PDB entry 1D6Q | X-ray diffraction, 1.96 A resolution | chain A

[Chain A]
Protein: Lysozyme
Source organism: Homo sapiens
Notes: EC 3.2.1.17
UniProt: P00695 (LYSC_HUMAN); residues 1-130 here correspond to UniProt positions 19-148 (UniProt number = residue number + 18)
Chain sequence (130 residues; numbered 1 to 130; the number before each row is that of its first residue):
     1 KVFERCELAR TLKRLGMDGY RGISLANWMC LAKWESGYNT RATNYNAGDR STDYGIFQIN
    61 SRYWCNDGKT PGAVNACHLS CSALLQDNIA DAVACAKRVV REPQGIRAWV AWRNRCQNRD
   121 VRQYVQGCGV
Differences from the reference sequence: engineered mutation Glu-102 (Asp120 in P00695)
Disulfide bonds: Cys-6/Cys-128, Cys-30/Cys-116, Cys-65/Cys-81, Cys-77/Cys-95

[Summary]
Chain A is Lysozyme (Homo sapiens); the structure, Human lysozyme E102 mutant labelled with 2',3'-epoxypropyl
glycoside of N-acetyllactosamine, was determined by X-ray diffraction, deposited together with 1D6P.
